PDB entry 7VOR | electron microscopy, 2.74 A resolution | chains M and Q of the 66 polymer chains in the assembly

[Chain M]
Protein: Reaction center protein M chain
Organism: Cereibacter sphaeroides 2.4.1
UniProt: Q3J1A6 (RCEM_RHOS4); residues 0-307 here correspond to UniProt positions 1-308 (UniProt number = residue number + 1)
Amino-acid sequence (308 residues; row label = number of the first residue in the row; numbering starts at 0):
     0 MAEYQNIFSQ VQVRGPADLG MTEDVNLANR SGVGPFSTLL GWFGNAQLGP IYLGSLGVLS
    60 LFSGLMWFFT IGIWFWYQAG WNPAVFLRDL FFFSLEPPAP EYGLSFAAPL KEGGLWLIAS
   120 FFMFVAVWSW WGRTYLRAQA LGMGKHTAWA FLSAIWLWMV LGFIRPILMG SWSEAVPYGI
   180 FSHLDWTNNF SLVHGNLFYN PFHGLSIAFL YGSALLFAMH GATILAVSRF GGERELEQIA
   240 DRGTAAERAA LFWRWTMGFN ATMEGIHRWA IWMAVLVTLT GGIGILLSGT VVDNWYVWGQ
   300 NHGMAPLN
Not modelled in the structure: 0
Metal / ion sites: Fe2+: His-219, Glu-234, His-266 (shared with 2 residues of chain L)
Ligand contacts:
  - bacteriochlorophyll a (BCL), molecule 1: Trp-66, Phe-67, Leu-89, Phe-90, Met-122, Trp-157, Leu-160, Val-175, Ile-179, His-182, Leu-183, Trp-185, Thr-186
  - bacteriochlorophyll a (BCL), molecule 2: Trp-66, Met-122, Val-126, Phe-150, Ala-153, Ile-154, Leu-156, Trp-157, Leu-160, Trp-185, Thr-186, Asn-187, Phe-189, Ser-190, Leu-196, Phe-197, His-202, Ser-205, Ile-206, Leu-209, Tyr-210, Val-276, Gly-280, Gly-281, Ile-284
  - bacteriochlorophyll a (BCL), molecule 3: Thr-186, Phe-197, Tyr-210
  - bacteriochlorophyll a (BCL), molecule 4: Phe-197, Gly-203, Ile-206, Ala-207, Tyr-210, Gly-211, Leu-214
  - bacteriopheophytin a (BPH), molecule 1: Ser-59, Leu-60, Gly-63, Leu-64, Trp-66, Phe-67, Ala-125, Val-126, Trp-129, Thr-133, Thr-146, Ala-149, Phe-150, Ala-153, Ala-273, Val-274, Thr-277
  - bacteriopheophytin a (BPH), molecule 2: Tyr-210, Ala-213, Leu-214, Ala-217, Met-218, Trp-252, Thr-255, Met-256
  - 1,2-diacyl-sn-glycero-3-phosphocholine (PC1), molecule 1: Pro-200, Gly-203, Leu-204, Ala-207, Phe-208, Trp-297, His-301, Gly-302, Met-303
  - 1,2-diacyl-sn-glycero-3-phosphocholine (PC1), molecule 2: Phe-208, Met-256, Gly-257, Phe-258, Trp-268, Trp-271, Met-272, Leu-275
  - spheroidene (SPO): Trp-66, Phe-67, Phe-68, Ile-70, Gly-71, Ile-72, Phe-74, Trp-75, Phe-85, Leu-89, Phe-105, Trp-115, Leu-116, Ser-119, Phe-120, Met-122, Phe-123, Trp-157, Met-158, Leu-160, Gly-161, Phe-162, Trp-171, Val-175, Pro-176, Tyr-177, Gly-178, Ile-179, His-182
  - ubiquinone-10 (U10): Leu-214, Leu-215, Met-218, His-219, Thr-222, Ile-223, Ala-245, Ala-248, Ala-249, Trp-252, Met-256, Phe-258, Asn-259, Ala-260, Thr-261, Met-262, Ile-265, Trp-268, Met-272
Curated features (UniProtKB/Swiss-Prot):
  - binding site ((7R,8Z)-bacteriochlorophyll b): His-182, His-202
  - binding site (Fe cation): His-219, Glu-234, His-266
  - binding site (a ubiquinone): Trp-252

[Chain Q]
Protein: Light-harvesting protein B-875 alpha chain
Organism: Cereibacter sphaeroides 2.4.1
UniProt: Q3J1A4 (LHA1_RHOS4); residue numbers follow UniProt; this construct covers 1-58
Amino-acid sequence (58 residues; numbered 1 to 58; the number before each row is that of its first residue):
     1 MSKFYKIWMI FDPRRVFVAQ GVFLFLLAVM IHLILLSTPS YNWLEISAAK YNRVAVAE
Not modelled in the structure: 56-58
Ligand contacts:
  - bacteriochlorophyll a (BCL), molecule 1: Phe-4, Ile-7, Trp-8, Val-16, Gln-20, Phe-23, Ile-31
  - bacteriochlorophyll a (BCL), molecule 2: Gly-21, Leu-24, Phe-25, Ala-28, His-32, Leu-35, Tyr-41, Trp-43
  - bacteriochlorophyll a (BCL), molecule 3: Leu-24, Leu-27, Ala-28, Ile-31, His-32, Leu-35, Tyr-41
  - spheroidene (SPO), molecule 1: Phe-4, Lys-6, Ile-7, Ile-10
  - spheroidene (SPO), molecule 2: Phe-17, Gln-20, Phe-23, Leu-24, Leu-27, Met-30, Ile-31, Ile-34
  - spheroidene (SPO), molecule 3: Phe-17, Gln-20, Gly-21
  - spheroidene (SPO), molecule 4: Phe-25, Ala-28, Val-29, His-32, Leu-33, Leu-36, Trp-43
Curated features (UniProtKB/Swiss-Prot):
  - binding site (a bacteriochlorophyll): His-32

[How chain M and chain Q interact]
Contacting residue pairs - 26 pairs, chain M then chain Q:
  Ala-27(M) / Arg-15(Q)  hydrogen bond (backbone-side chain)
  Asn-28(M) / Arg-15(Q)
  Ser-54(M) / Val-18(Q)
  Leu-58(M) / Val-22(Q)  hydrophobic
  Phe-61(M) / Val-22(Q)  hydrophobic
  Ser-62(M) / Leu-26(Q)
  Met-65(M) / Met-30(Q)  hydrophobic
  Phe-105(M) / Leu-33(Q)  hydrophobic
  Phe-105(M) / Leu-36(Q)
  Phe-105(M) / Ser-37(Q)
  Phe-105(M) / Asn-42(Q)
  Ala-106(M) / Leu-36(Q)
  Ala-106(M) / Ser-37(Q)
  Ala-106(M) / Asn-42(Q)
  Ala-106(M) / Glu-45(Q)
  Ala-107(M) / Ser-37(Q)
  Pro-108(M) / Ser-37(Q)
  Leu-109(M) / Ser-37(Q)
  Gly-113(M) / Ser-37(Q)
  Ile-117(M) / Met-30(Q)  hydrophobic
  Ile-117(M) / Leu-33(Q)  hydrophobic
  Ile-117(M) / Ile-34(Q)  hydrophobic
  Phe-120(M) / Phe-25(Q)  hydrophobic
  Phe-120(M) / Leu-26(Q)  hydrophobic
  Phe-120(M) / Val-29(Q)  hydrophobic
  Phe-121(M) / Met-30(Q)  hydrophobic
Other interface residues (no listed pair), chain M (19 interface residues in all): Val-57, Leu-116, Val-124
Other interface residues (no listed pair), chain Q (14 interface residues in all): Ala-19

[Overview]
19 residues of chain M and 14 residues of chain Q are in contact, with 1 hydrogen bond. Its one
hydrogen-bonded contact is Ala-27(M)/Arg-15(Q). Chain M binds 4 copies of bacteriochlorophyll a,
bacteriopheophytin a, ubiquinone-10, spheroidene and 1,2-diacyl-sn-glycero-3-phosphocholine.
Here chain M is Reaction center protein M chain and chain Q is Light-harvesting protein B-875 alpha chain,
both from Cereibacter sphaeroides 2.4.1. Entry 7VOR (The structure of dimeric photosynthetic RC-LH1
supercomplex in Class-1) was determined by electron microscopy, deposited together with 7VA9, 7VB9, 7VNM, 7VOT
and 7VOY.
